PDB entry 5WPH | X-ray diffraction, 2.19 A resolution | chains A and B

# Chain A (and B)
Name: Phosphinothricin N-acetyltransferase
Source organism: Pseudomonas putida
Notes: chain B of this document is another copy of the same molecule, construct and numbering; everything in this record applies to it too
Reference sequence: Q88LK7 (Q88LK7_PSEPK); residues 1-183 here = UniProt positions 1-183
Chain sequence (207 residues; numbered 1 to 207; the number before each row is that of its first residue):
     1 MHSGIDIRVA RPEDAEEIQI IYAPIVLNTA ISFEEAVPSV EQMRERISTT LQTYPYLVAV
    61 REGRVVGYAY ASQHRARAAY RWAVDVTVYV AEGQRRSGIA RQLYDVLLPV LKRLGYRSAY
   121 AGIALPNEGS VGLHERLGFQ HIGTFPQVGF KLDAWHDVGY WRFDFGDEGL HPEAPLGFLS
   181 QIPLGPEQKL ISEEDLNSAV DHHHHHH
Disordered / not traced: 1-3, 183-207
Sequence notes: expression tag (184-207)
Residues lining bound ligands:
  - BLJ ((2S)-2-amino-4-[hydroxy(methyl)arsoryl]butanoic acid), molecule 1: Ile31, Ser32, Phe33, Glu34, Gly122, Ala124, Val158
  - BLJ, molecule 2: Arg75, Ala76, Arg77, Tyr80
From the paper describing this entry:
  - binding site for BLJ: Ile31, Phe33, Arg75, Ala76, Arg77, Asp85, Ala124, Val158
  - conformationally variable residues (side-chain flip): Arg75, Arg77
  - catalytic residues: Asp85 (proposed by the authors, not directly observed)

# Chain A / chain B interface
Pairs across the interface (79; chain A residue first):
  Tyr22(A) - Arg77(B)
  Ser32(A) - Arg77(B)  hydrogen bond
  Phe33(A) - Arg77(B)
  Phe33(A) - Ala78(B)
  Phe33(A) - Ala79(B)  hydrogen bond (backbone-backbone)
  Phe33(A) - Tyr80(B)
  Glu34(A) - Arg77(B)  salt bridge
  Glu35(A) - Ala78(B)
  Glu35(A) - Arg81(B)  salt bridge
  Tyr70(A) - Arg77(B)
  His74(A) - Phe145(B)
  His74(A) - Val148(B)
  Arg75(A) - Asp85(B)  salt bridge
  Arg75(A) - Tyr160(B)
  Arg77(A) - Tyr22(B)  hydrogen bond
  Arg77(A) - Ser32(B)  hydrogen bond
  Arg77(A) - Phe33(B)
  Arg77(A) - Glu34(B)  salt bridge
  Arg77(A) - Arg46(B)
  Arg77(A) - Tyr89(B)
  Ala78(A) - Phe33(B)
  Ala78(A) - Glu35(B)
  Ala79(A) - Phe33(B)  hydrogen bond (backbone-backbone)
  Ala79(A) - Glu35(B)
  Ala79(A) - Gly149(B)
  Ala79(A) - Phe150(B)  hydrogen bond (backbone-backbone)
  Tyr80(A) - Phe33(B)
  Tyr80(A) - Val148(B)  hydrophobic
  Tyr80(A) - Val158(B)
  Tyr80(A) - Tyr160(B)
  Arg81(A) - Glu35(B)  salt bridge
  Trp82(A) - Phe150(B)  hydrophobic
  Trp82(A) - Trp155(B)  hydrophobic
  Ala83(A) - Val148(B)  hydrophobic
  Arg117(A) - Trp155(B)
  Tyr120(A) - Phe145(B)  hydrophobic
  Tyr120(A) - Pro146(B)
  Tyr120(A) - Val148(B)  hydrophobic
  Ile142(A) - Gly143(B)
  Ile142(A) - Thr144(B)  hydrogen bond (backbone-backbone)
  Ile142(A) - Phe145(B)  hydrophobic
  Ile142(A) - Pro146(B)
  Gly143(A) - Ile142(B)
  Gly143(A) - Gly143(B)
  Thr144(A) - Ile142(B)  hydrogen bond (backbone-backbone)
  Phe145(A) - His74(B)
  Phe145(A) - Tyr120(B)  hydrophobic
  Phe145(A) - Ile142(B)  hydrophobic
  Pro146(A) - Tyr120(B)
  Pro146(A) - Ile142(B)
  Pro146(A) - Arg162(B)
  Gln147(A) - Glu168(B)
  Val148(A) - His74(B)
  Val148(A) - Tyr80(B)  hydrophobic
  Val148(A) - Ala83(B)  hydrophobic
  Gly149(A) - Ala79(B)
  Phe150(A) - Ala79(B)  hydrogen bond (backbone-backbone)
  Phe150(A) - Trp82(B)  hydrophobic
  Phe150(A) - Gly169(B)
  Phe150(A) - Leu170(B)
  Phe150(A) - Pro172(B)
  Asp153(A) - Leu170(B)
  Trp155(A) - Trp82(B)  hydrophobic
  Trp155(A) - Arg117(B)
  Trp155(A) - Glu168(B)  hydrogen bond (side chain-backbone)
  Trp155(A) - Gly169(B)  hydrogen bond (side chain-backbone)
  Val158(A) - Tyr80(B)
  Tyr160(A) - Arg75(B)  hydrogen bond
  Tyr160(A) - Phe145(B)  hydrophobic
  Arg162(A) - Pro146(B)  hydrogen bond (side chain-backbone)
  Arg162(A) - Gln147(B)  hydrogen bond
  Asp164(A) - Gln147(B)
  Glu168(A) - Gln147(B)
  Glu168(A) - Trp155(B)  hydrogen bond (backbone-side chain)
  Gly169(A) - Trp155(B)  hydrogen bond (backbone-side chain)
  Leu170(A) - Phe150(B)
  Leu170(A) - Asp153(B)
  Pro172(A) - Phe150(B)
  Pro172(A) - Trp155(B)  hydrophobic
Other interface residues (no listed pair), chain A (40 interface residues in all): Asp85, Tyr89, Lys151, His171
Other interface residues (no listed pair), chain B (39 interface residues in all): Tyr70, Lys151

# Summary
The interface between chain A and chain B involves 40 residues on one side and 39 on the other; the contacts
include 16 hydrogen bonds and 5 salt bridges. Polar pairs include Glu34(A)-Arg77(B), Glu35(A)-Arg81(B) and
Arg75(A)-Asp85(B). From the paper: the catalytic residue Asp85(A); a binding site for BLJ at Ile31(A),
Phe33(A) and Arg75(A) among others.
Chain A and chain B are both Phosphinothricin N-acetyltransferase (Pseudomonas putida); the structure, Crystal
structure of ArsN, N-acetyltransferase with substrate AST from Pseudomonas putida KT2440, was determined by
X-ray diffraction together with 6M7G and 5JTF from the same study.
